1CB7 - chains A and B of the 4 polymer chains in the assembly; structure by X-ray diffraction, 2.00 A resolution.

== Chain A ==
Name: Protein (glutamate mutase)
From: Clostridium cochlearium
Notes: EC 5.4.99.1
Reference sequence: P80078 (MAMA_CLOCO); residue numbers follow UniProt; this construct covers 1-137
Amino-acid sequence (137 residues; each row starts with the number of its first residue):
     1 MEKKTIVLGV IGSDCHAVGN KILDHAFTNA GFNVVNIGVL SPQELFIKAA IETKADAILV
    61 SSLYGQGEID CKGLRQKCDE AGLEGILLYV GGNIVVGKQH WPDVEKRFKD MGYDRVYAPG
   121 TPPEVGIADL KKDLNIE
Sequence notes: conflict Leu45 (Val in P80078), Val60 (Leu in P80078)
Curated features (UniProtKB/Swiss-Prot):
  - binding site (adenosylcob(III)alamin): Ser13 to Ala17, Ser61 to Leu63, Asn93 to Gly97
Metal / ion sites: co-methylcobalamin Co near His16 (its only coordinating residue here)
Small-molecule neighbours: co-methylcobalamin (COB): Ser13, Asp14, Cys15, His16, Ala17, Val18, Gly19, Ile22, Leu23, Leu59, Val60, Ser61, Leu63, Tyr64, Gly65, Tyr89, Val90, Gly91, Gly92, Asn93, Val95, Val96, Gly97, Tyr117, Gly120, Thr121, Pro123, Gly126

== Chain B ==
Name: Protein (glutamate mutase)
From: Clostridium cochlearium
Notes: EC 5.4.99.1
Reference sequence: P80077 (GLME_CLOCO); residue numbers follow UniProt; this construct covers 1-483
Amino-acid sequence (483 residues; numbered 1 to 483; the number before each row is that of its first residue):
     1 MELKNKKWTD EEFHKQREEV LQQWPTGKEV DLQEAVDYLK KIPAEKNFAE KLVLAKKKGI
    61 TMAQPRAGVA LLDEHIELLR YLQDEGGADF LPSTIDAYTR QNRYDECENG IKESEKAGRS
   121 LLNGFPGVNF GVKGCRKVLE AVNLPLQARH GTPDSRLLAE IIHAGGWTSN EGGGISYNVP
   181 YAKNVTIEKS LLDWQYCDRL VGFYEEQGVH INREPFGPLT GTLVPPSMSN AVGITEALLA
   241 AEQGVKNITV GYGECGNMIQ DIAALRCLEE QTNEYLKAYG YNDVFVTTVF HQWMGGFPQD
   301 ESKAFGVIVT ATTIAALAGA TKVIVKTPHE AIGIPTKEAN AAGIKATKMA LNMLEGQRMP
   361 MSKELETEMA VIKAETKCIL DKMFELGKGD LAIGTVKAFE TGVMDIPFGP SKYNAGKMMP
   421 VRDNLGCVRY LEFGNVPFTE EIKNYNRERL QERAKFEGRD VSFQMVIDDI FAVGKGRLIG
   481 RPE
Sequence notes: conflict Phe130 (Tyr in P80077)
Curated features (UniProtKB/Swiss-Prot):
  - binding site (L-glutamate): Arg66, Arg100, Arg149, His150, Glu171, Tyr177, Tyr181
  - binding site (adenosylcob(III)alamin): Gly68, Asn123, Pro180, Phe297, Lys326, Glu330, Ile334
Small-molecule neighbours:
  - co-methylcobalamin (COB): Arg66, Thr94, Ala97, Arg100, Asn123, Pro180, Tyr181, Phe216, Leu219, Thr220, Met294, Gly295, Gly296, Phe297, Lys326, His329, Glu330, Ala331, Ile332, Gly333, Ile334, Pro335, Pro410, Ile470, Phe471
  - d(-)-tartaric acid (TAR): Arg66, Thr94, Arg100, Arg149, His150, Glu171, Tyr177, Tyr181, Phe216, His291, Met294

== How chain A and chain B interact ==
Contacting residue pairs (46):
  Ser13(A) - Ala97(B)
  Ser13(A) - Tyr98(B)
  Ser13(A) - Gln101(B)  hydrogen bond
  Cys15(A) - Pro180(B)  hydrogen bond (side chain-backbone)
  Cys15(A) - Tyr181(B)
  Cys15(A) - Pro410(B)
  Ala17(A) - Phe408(B)
  Val18(A) - Thr222(B)
  Val18(A) - Ile470(B)  hydrophobic
  Lys21(A) - Phe408(B)
  Ile22(A) - Phe471(B)  hydrophobic
  His25(A) - Ile467(B)
  Ile37(A) - Lys183(B)  hydrogen bond (backbone-side chain)
  Gly38(A) - Lys183(B)
  Val39(A) - Lys183(B)  hydrogen bond (backbone-side chain)
  Val39(A) - Pro410(B)  hydrophobic
  Leu40(A) - Gln101(B)
  Leu40(A) - Tyr181(B)
  Leu40(A) - Ala182(B)  hydrophobic
  Leu40(A) - Lys183(B)
  Tyr64(A) - Ala97(B)  hydrophobic
  Tyr64(A) - Tyr98(B)
  Tyr64(A) - Asn123(B)  hydrogen bond (backbone-side chain)
  Gln66(A) - Asp96(B)
  Gln66(A) - Tyr98(B)
  Gln66(A) - Leu121(B)
  Gln66(A) - Leu122(B)
  Gln66(A) - Asn123(B)  hydrogen bond (side chain-backbone)
  Glu68(A) - Arg119(B)  salt bridge
  Glu68(A) - Leu121(B)
  Ile69(A) - Tyr98(B)
  Ile69(A) - Leu121(B)  hydrophobic
  Asp70(A) - Tyr98(B)  hydrogen bond
  Asn93(A) - Ala331(B)  hydrogen bond (side chain-backbone)
  Asn93(A) - Ile332(B)  hydrogen bond (side chain-backbone)
  Val96(A) - Ser120(B)
  Val96(A) - Leu122(B)
  Gly97(A) - Gly333(B)
  Gly97(A) - Ile334(B)
  Lys98(A) - Glu301(B)  salt bridge
  Lys98(A) - His329(B)
  Lys98(A) - Ile332(B)
  Arg107(A) - Arg119(B)
  Pro119(A) - Gln299(B)
  Pro119(A) - Ala331(B)
  Pro119(A) - Ile332(B)  hydrophobic
Also at the interface, not in a pair above, chain A (24 interface residues in all): Gly12, Gln99
Also at the interface, not in a pair above, chain B (30 interface residues in all): Glu106, Asn109, Gly110, Phe463

== Summary ==
The interface between chain A and chain B involves 24 residues on one side and 30 on the other; the contacts
include 9 hydrogen bonds and 2 salt bridges. Among the polar pairs are Glu68(A)-Arg119(B), Lys98(A)-Glu301(B)
and Ser13(A)-Gln101(B).
Here chain A is Protein (glutamate mutase) and chain B is Protein (glutamate mutase), both from Clostridium
cochlearium. Entry 1CB7 (Glutamate mutase from clostridium cochlearium reconstituted with methyl-cobalamin)
was determined by X-ray diffraction together with 1CCW from the same study.
